PDB entry 1BLX | X-ray diffraction, 1.90 A resolution | chains A and B

== Chain A ==
Name: Cyclin-dependent kinase 6
Source organism: Homo sapiens
Reference sequence: Q00534 (CDK6_HUMAN); residues 1-326 here = UniProt positions 1-326
Sequence (326 residues; row label = number of the first residue in the row):
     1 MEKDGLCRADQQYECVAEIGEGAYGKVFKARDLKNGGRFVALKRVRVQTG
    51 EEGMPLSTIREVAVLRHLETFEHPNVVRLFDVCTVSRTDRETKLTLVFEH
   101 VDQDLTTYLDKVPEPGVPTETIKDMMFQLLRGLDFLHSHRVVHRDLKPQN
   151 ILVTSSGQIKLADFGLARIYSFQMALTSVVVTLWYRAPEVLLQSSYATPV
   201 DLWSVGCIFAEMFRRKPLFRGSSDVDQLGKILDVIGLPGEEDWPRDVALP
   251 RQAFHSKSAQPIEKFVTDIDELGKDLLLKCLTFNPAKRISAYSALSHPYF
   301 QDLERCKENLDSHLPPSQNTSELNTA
Disordered / not traced: 1-4, 310-326
Ion coordination: Ca2+: Glu69, Glu72
Swiss-Prot annotation at these positions:
  - active site: Asp145 (Proton acceptor)
  - binding site (ATP): Ile19 to Val27, Lys43
  - modified residue: Met1 (N-acetylmethionine), Tyr13 (Phosphotyrosine), Tyr24 (Phosphotyrosine), Thr49 (Phosphothreonine), Thr70 (Phosphothreonine), Thr177 (Phosphothreonine), Lys264 (N6-acetyllysine), Thr325 (Phosphothreonine)
  - natural variant: Ala197 (A197T: In MCPH12), Pro199 (P199L: In a metastatic melanoma sample)

== Chain B ==
Name: P19INK4D
Source organism: Mus musculus
Reference sequence: Q60773 (CDN2D_MOUSE); residue numbers follow UniProt; this construct covers 1-166
Sequence (166 residues; each row starts with the number of its first residue):
     1 MLLEEVCVGDRLSGAAARGDVQEVRRLLHRELVHPDALNRFGKTALQVMM
    51 FGSPAVALELLKQGASPNVQDASGTSPVHDAARTGFLDTLKVLVEHGADV
   101 NALDSTGSLPIHLAIREGHSSVVSFLAPESDLHHRDASGLTPLELARQRG
   151 AQNLMDILQGHMMIPM
Disordered / not traced: 1-5, 166
Sequence notes: variant Ala16 (Arg in Q60773)
Swiss-Prot annotation at these positions:
  - modified residue: Met1 (N-acetylmethionine)

== Interface between chain A and chain B ==
Pairs across the interface - 46 pairs, chain A then chain B:
  Glu14(A) with Lys43(B), salt bridge
  Cys15(A) with Phe41(B)
  Val16(A) with Asn39(B); Phe41(B); Lys43(B); Val48(B)
  Ala17(A) with Phe41(B); Val48(B), hydrophobic
  Glu18(A) with Gly14(B); Arg40(B), salt bridge
  Ile19(A) with Ala17(B), hydrophobic; Arg18(B)
  Lys26(A) with Arg40(B)
  Phe28(A) with Arg40(B); Phe41(B), hydrophobic
  Lys29(A) with Val48(B), hydrogen bond (side chain-backbone); Met49(B), hydrogen bond (side chain-backbone)
  Arg31(A) with Asp71(B), salt bridge; Thr75(B); Asp80(B), salt bridge
  Gly37(A) with Arg83(B)
  Arg38(A) with Arg83(B)
  Phe39(A) with Gln47(B); Phe51(B), hydrophobic; Asp80(B); Arg83(B)
  Asp102(A) with Met49(B); Met50(B); Phe51(B), hydrogen bond (side chain-backbone); Gly52(B), hydrogen bond (backbone-backbone); Phe86(B)
  Gln103(A) with Met50(B); Gly52(B); Phe86(B)
  Asp104(A) with Met50(B)
  Thr107(A) with Met50(B); Gly52(B); Ser53(B)
  Lys111(A) with Gly52(B), hydrogen bond (side chain-backbone); Pro54(B); Asp88(B), salt bridge
  Val153(A) with Phe86(B)
  Ser155(A) with Thr84(B), hydrogen bond (side chain-backbone); Gly85(B); Phe86(B); His119(B)
Interface residues without a listed pair, chain A (21 interface residues in all): Thr154
Interface residues without a listed pair, chain B (25 interface residues in all): Ser13

== Overview ==
21 residues of chain A and 25 residues of chain B are in contact; the contacts include 6 hydrogen bonds and 5
salt bridges. Polar contacts include Glu14(A)-Lys43(B), Glu18(A)-Arg40(B) and Arg31(A)-Asp71(B). UniProt lists
active-site residue Asp145(A) and 10 ATP-binding residues on chain A.
Chain A is Cyclin-dependent kinase 6 (Homo sapiens) and chain B is P19INK4D (Mus musculus); the structure,
P19INK4D/CDK6 complex, was determined by X-ray diffraction.
